7S6T - chains E and F of the 8 polymer chains in the assembly; structure by X-ray diffraction, 1.82 A resolution.

Chain E:
Molecule: Methane monooxygenase component A alpha chain
From: Methylosinus trichosporium OB3b
UniProtKB: A0A2D2D5X0 (A0A2D2D5X0_METTR); residues 12-526 here = UniProt positions 12-526
Amino-acid sequence (515 residues; numbered 12 to 526; the number before each row is that of its first residue):
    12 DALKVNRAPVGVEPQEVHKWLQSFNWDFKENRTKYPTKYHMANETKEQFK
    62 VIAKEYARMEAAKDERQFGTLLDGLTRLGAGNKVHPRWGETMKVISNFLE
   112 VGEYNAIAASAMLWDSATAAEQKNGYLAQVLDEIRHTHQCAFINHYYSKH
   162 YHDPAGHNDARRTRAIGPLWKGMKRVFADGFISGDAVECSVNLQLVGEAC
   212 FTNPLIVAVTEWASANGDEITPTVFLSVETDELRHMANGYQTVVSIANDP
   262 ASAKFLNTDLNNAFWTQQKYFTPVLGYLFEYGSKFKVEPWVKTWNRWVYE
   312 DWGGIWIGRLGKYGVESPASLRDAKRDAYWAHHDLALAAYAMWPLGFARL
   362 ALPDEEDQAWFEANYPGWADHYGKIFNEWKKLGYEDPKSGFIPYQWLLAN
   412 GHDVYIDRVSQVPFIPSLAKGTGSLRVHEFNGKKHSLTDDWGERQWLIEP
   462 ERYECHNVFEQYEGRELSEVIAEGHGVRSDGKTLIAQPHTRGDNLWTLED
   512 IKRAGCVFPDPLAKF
Metal / ion sites: Fe ion site 1: Glu114, Glu144, His147 (together with benzoic acid); Fe ion site 2: Glu144, Glu209, Glu243, His246 (together with benzoic acid)
Small-molecule neighbours: benzoic acid (BEZ): Leu110, Glu114, Ala117, Glu144, His147, Phe188, Phe192, Leu204, Gly208, Glu209, Thr213, Leu216, Glu243, His246

Chain F:
Molecule: Methane monooxygenase beta chain
From: Methylosinus trichosporium OB3b
UniProtKB: A0A2D2D5X7 (A0A2D2D5X7_METTR); residues 4-395 here = UniProt positions 4-395
Amino-acid sequence (392 residues; each row starts with the number of its first residue):
     4 PQSSQVTKRGLTDPERAAIIAAAVPDHALDTQRKYHYFIQPRWKRLSEYE
    54 QLSCYAQPNPDWIAGGLDWGDWTQKFHGGRPSWGNESTELRTTDWYRHRD
   104 PARRWHHPYVKDKSEEARYTQRFLAAYSSEGSIRTIDPYWRDEILNKYFG
   154 ALLYSEYGLFNAHSSVGRDCLSDTIRQTAVFAALDKVDNAQMIQMERLFI
   204 AKLVPGFDASTDVPKKIWTTDPIYSGARATVQEIWQGVQDWNEILWAGHA
   254 VYDATFGQFARREFFQRLATVYGDTLTPFFTAQSQTYFQTTRGAIDDLFV
   304 YCLANDSEFGAHNRTFLNAWTEHYLASSVAALKDFVGLYAKVEKVAGATD
   354 RAGVSEALQRVFGDWKIDYADKIGFRVDVDQKVDAVLAGYKN

Chain E / chain F interface:
Contacting residue pairs (264):
  Asp12(E) with Arg137(F)
  Ala13(E) with Arg137(F)
  Leu14(E) with Arg137(F), hydrogen bond (backbone-side chain)
  Val16(E) with Gly134(F); Ile136(F), hydrophobic; Arg137(F); Leu206(F)
  Asn17(E) with Ser131(F)
  Arg18(E) with Ser131(F); Ser132(F); Gly134(F)
  Ala19(E) with Ser131(F)
  Pro20(E) with Ala128(F); Ser131(F); Ser132(F)
  Val21(E) with Leu127(F); Ala128(F), hydrogen bond (backbone-backbone); Ser131(F), hydrogen bond (backbone-side chain); Phe202(F); Lys205(F)
  Gly22(E) with Gln124(F); Lys205(F), hydrogen bond (backbone-side chain)
  Val23(E) with Gln124(F), hydrogen bond (backbone-side chain); Met198(F), hydrophobic; Phe202(F), hydrophobic
  Glu27(E) with Leu201(F); Lys205(F), salt bridge
  Val28(E) with Gln194(F); Met198(F), hydrophobic; Leu201(F), hydrophobic
  Trp31(E) with Gln197(F); Leu201(F); Ser213(F); Thr214(F)
  Leu32(E) with Gln194(F)
  Ser34(E) with Tyr157(F), hydrogen bond (backbone-side chain); Thr214(F), hydrogen bond; Lys218(F), hydrogen bond (backbone-side chain)
  Phe35(E) with Leu156(F), hydrophobic; Tyr157(F); Tyr160(F); Ala193(F), hydrophobic; Gln197(F)
  Asn36(E) with Tyr160(F); Lys218(F), hydrogen bond (backbone-side chain); Trp238(F)
  Trp37(E) with Tyr157(F); Gly161(F); Trp221(F); Thr222(F); Arg231(F); Gln235(F), hydrogen bond; Trp238(F), hydrophobic
  Phe39(E) with Gln235(F); Trp238(F), hydrophobic; Gln239(F)
  Glu41(E) with Gln239(F)
  Asn42(E) with Trp238(F); Gln239(F), hydrogen bond
  Arg43(E) with Gln239(F), hydrogen bond (backbone-side chain)
  Lys45(E) with Ser168(F), hydrogen bond; Trp238(F), hydrogen bond (side chain-backbone); Gln239(F); Val241(F), hydrogen bond (side chain-backbone); Gln242(F); Ile247(F)
  Tyr46(E) with Ser168(F), hydrogen bond (side chain-backbone); Arg171(F); Asp172(F), hydrogen bond; Gln242(F)
  Ile63(E) with Gln194(F)
  Ala64(E) with Lys116(F); Leu187(F), hydrophobic; Asp191(F); Gln194(F), hydrogen bond (backbone-side chain)
  Lys65(E) with Lys116(F); Glu119(F); Ala120(F); Asp191(F), salt bridge; Met195(F), hydrogen bond; Gln286(F), hydrogen bond; Tyr290(F), hydrogen bond
  Tyr67(E) with His109(F), hydrogen bond; Val113(F), hydrophobic
  Ala68(E) with Val113(F); Lys116(F); Ser117(F)
  Arg69(E) with Ser117(F); Arg121(F)
  Ala72(E) with Val113(F); Ser117(F)
  Asp75(E) with His110(F), salt bridge; Val113(F)
  Glu76(E) with Lys114(F), salt bridge
  Phe79(E) with Trp108(F), hydrophobic; His110(F)
  Asn93(E) with Val27(F)
  Lys94(E) with Leu14(F); Ile23(F)
  Val95(E) with Ile23(F); Val27(F)
  His96(E) with Ile23(F); Ala26(F)
  Pro97(E) with Ala26(F); Val27(F)
  Glu111(E) with Tyr38(F), hydrogen bond; Ala59(F)
  Val112(E) with Pro61(F), hydrophobic
  Tyr115(E) with Ala59(F), hydrophobic; Gln60(F), hydrogen bond; Trp86(F), hydrophobic; Ser175(F); Asp176(F), hydrogen bond (side chain-backbone); Arg179(F), hydrogen bond
  Asn116(E) with Trp86(F)
  Ile118(E) with Arg179(F)
  Ala119(E) with Trp86(F), hydrophobic; Arg171(F)
  Ala122(E) with Ser167(F); Gly170(F); Arg171(F)
  Met123(E) with Arg171(F), hydrogen bond
  Trp125(E) with Phe163(F), hydrophobic; Asn164(F), hydrogen bond; His166(F); Ser167(F); Ala186(F), hydrophobic
  Asp126(E) with Ser167(F), hydrogen bond; Ser168(F)
  Ala131(E) with Tyr160(F)
  Lys134(E) with Tyr160(F); Asn164(F)
  Asn135(E) with Gln194(F), hydrogen bond
  Leu138(E) with Phe163(F), hydrophobic; Leu187(F), hydrophobic; Val190(F), hydrophobic
  Val141(E) with Val183(F), hydrophobic
  Leu142(E) with His109(F), hydrogen bond (backbone-side chain); Val183(F), hydrophobic; Phe184(F), hydrophobic; Leu187(F), hydrophobic
  Ile145(E) with Val183(F), hydrophobic
  Arg146(E) with His109(F)
  His149(E) with Leu55(F); Ser56(F); Trp108(F); His109(F), hydrogen bond (side chain-backbone); Gln180(F), hydrogen bond
  Ala152(E) with Tyr38(F); Leu55(F)
  Phe153(E) with Glu51(F); Leu55(F)
  Asn155(E) with Tyr38(F)
  His156(E) with Tyr38(F); Glu51(F), salt bridge; Gln54(F)
  Ser159(E) with Arg36(F), hydrogen bond (backbone-side chain); Tyr38(F)
  Lys160(E) with Arg36(F)
  His161(E) with Arg36(F)
  Tyr162(E) with Arg36(F), hydrogen bond (backbone-side chain)
  His163(E) with Val27(F); Pro28(F); Ala31(F); Leu32(F), hydrogen bond (backbone-backbone)
  Asp164(E) with Leu32(F)
  Pro165(E) with Asp33(F); Gln35(F); Arg36(F)
  Ala166(E) with Asp33(F)
  His168(E) with Tyr38(F)
  Asn169(E) with Gln35(F), hydrogen bond (side chain-backbone); Lys37(F); Tyr38(F); His39(F), hydrogen bond (backbone-backbone); Tyr40(F)
  Asp170(E) with His39(F); Tyr40(F), hydrogen bond; Phe41(F)
  Ala171(E) with His39(F), hydrogen bond (backbone-side chain)
  Arg172(E) with Tyr38(F), hydrogen bond; His39(F), hydrogen bond (backbone-side chain); Gln54(F), hydrogen bond (side chain-backbone); Leu55(F), hydrogen bond (side chain-backbone); Ser56(F); Cys57(F), hydrogen bond (side chain-backbone); Tyr58(F); Ala59(F)
  Arg173(E) with Tyr40(F), hydrogen bond; Phe41(F)
  Arg175(E) with Tyr58(F); Ala59(F); Pro61(F)
  Ala176(E) with Asp71(F); Trp72(F), hydrogen bond (backbone-side chain)
  Trp181(E) with Pro61(F), hydrophobic; Asp71(F), hydrogen bond
  Lys182(E) with Trp72(F), hydrogen bond (side chain-backbone); Thr76(F)
  Lys185(E) with Asp71(F), salt bridge; Thr76(F), hydrogen bond (backbone-side chain)
  Arg186(E) with Thr76(F), hydrogen bond (backbone-side chain); Gln77(F), hydrogen bond
  Asp190(E) with Trp75(F); Thr76(F), hydrogen bond; Gln77(F); Ser85(F), hydrogen bond
  Gly191(E) with Gln77(F)
  Ile193(E) with Phe79(F); Ser85(F); Trp86(F), hydrophobic; Arg171(F), hydrogen bond (backbone-side chain)
  Ser194(E) with Gln77(F), hydrogen bond (side chain-backbone); Lys78(F); Phe79(F); Ser85(F), hydrogen bond
  Gly195(E) with Phe79(F)
  Glu222(E) with Thr10(F), hydrogen bond
  Ser225(E) with Arg12(F); Gly13(F), hydrogen bond (backbone-backbone)
  Ala226(E) with Thr10(F); Lys11(F); Gly13(F); Arg19(F)
  Asn227(E) with Ile23(F)
  Gly228(E) with Gly13(F); Leu14(F)
  Glu230(E) with Arg12(F), salt bridge; Leu14(F)
  Phe296(E) with Arg19(F); Ile22(F), hydrophobic
  Arg360(E) with Leu32(F)
  Gln422(E) with Thr76(F)
  Glu460(E) with His80(F)
  Glu462(E) with Lys78(F); His80(F); Gly81(F), hydrogen bond (side chain-backbone); Gly82(F)
  Arg463(E) with Thr76(F); Gln77(F); Lys78(F), hydrogen bond (side chain-backbone); Phe79(F); His80(F), hydrogen bond
  Tyr464(E) with Thr76(F); Gln77(F), hydrogen bond
  Glu465(E) with Asp74(F); Lys78(F), salt bridge
  Cys466(E) with Asp74(F); Trp75(F); Thr76(F)
  His467(E) with Gly73(F); Asp74(F), hydrogen bond (side chain-backbone)
  Asn468(E) with Trp72(F)
  Val469(E) with Trp72(F), hydrophobic
  Gln472(E) with Trp72(F)
  Tyr473(E) with Trp72(F), hydrogen bond
  Arg489(E) with Leu32(F), hydrogen bond (side chain-backbone); Asp33(F)
  Ser490(E) with Asp33(F), hydrogen bond; Thr34(F); Gln35(F)
  Gly503(E) with Pro28(F); His30(F), hydrogen bond (backbone-side chain); Leu32(F)
Interface residues without a listed pair, chain E (121 interface residues in all): Lys15, Pro47, Glu71, Ala91, Thr148, Tyr158, Val298, Val420, Thr501, Arg502
Interface residues without a listed pair, chain F (115 interface residues in all): Gln8, Leu70, Arg83, Tyr112, Glu133, Val234

Summary:
The interface between chain E and chain F involves 121 residues on one side and 115 on the other; the contacts
include 68 hydrogen bonds and 8 salt bridges. Polar pairs include Glu27(E)-Lys205(F), Lys65(E)-Asp191(F) and
Asp75(E)-His110(F). Ligands of chain E: benzoic acid.
Chain E is Methane monooxygenase component A alpha chain and chain F is Methane monooxygenase beta chain, both
from Methylosinus trichosporium OB3b; the structure, Complex structure of Methane monooxygenase hydroxylase
and regulatory subunit H33A, was determined by X-ray diffraction (same publication as 7S6Q, 7S6R, 7S6S and
7S7H).
